Entry 6QAO (X-ray diffraction, 2.89 A resolution); this record covers chains C and D of the 4 polymer chains in the assembly.

Chain C (and D):
Protein: 4-trimethylaminobutyraldehyde dehydrogenase
Organism: Homo sapiens
Notes: EC 1.2.1.47, 1.2.1.3, 1.2.1.19; chain D of this document is another copy of the same molecule, construct and numbering; everything in this record applies to it too
Reference sequence: P49189 (AL9A1_HUMAN); numbering as in UniProt (aligned over 1-494)
Amino-acid sequence (508 residues; row label = number of the first residue in the row; numbers below 1 keep their minus sign (Met-13 is residue -13)):
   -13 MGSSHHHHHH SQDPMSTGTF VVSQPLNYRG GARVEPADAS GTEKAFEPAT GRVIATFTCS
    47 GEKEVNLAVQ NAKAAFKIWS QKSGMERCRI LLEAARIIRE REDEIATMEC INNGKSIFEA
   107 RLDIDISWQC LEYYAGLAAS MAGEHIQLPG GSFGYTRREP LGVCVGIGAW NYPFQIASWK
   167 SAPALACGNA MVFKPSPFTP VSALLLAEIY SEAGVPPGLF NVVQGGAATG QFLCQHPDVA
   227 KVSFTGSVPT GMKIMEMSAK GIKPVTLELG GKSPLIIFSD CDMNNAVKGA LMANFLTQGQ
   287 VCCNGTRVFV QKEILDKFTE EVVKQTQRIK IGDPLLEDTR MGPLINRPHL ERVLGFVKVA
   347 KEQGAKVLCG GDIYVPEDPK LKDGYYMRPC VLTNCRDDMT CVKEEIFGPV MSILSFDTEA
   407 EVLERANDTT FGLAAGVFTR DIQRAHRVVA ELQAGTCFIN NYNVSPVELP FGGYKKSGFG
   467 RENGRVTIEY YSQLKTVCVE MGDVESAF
Disordered / not traced: -13 to -1, 232-256 (chain D: -13 to -1, 231-257)
Differences from the reference sequence: initiating methionine (-13); expression tag (-12 to 0)
Curated features (UniProtKB/Swiss-Prot):
  - active site: Glu254 (Proton acceptor), Cys288 (Nucleophile)
  - binding site (NAD(+)): Lys180, Gly232 to Thr236, Glu391
  - site: Asn157 (Transition state stabilizer)
  - modified residue: Ser2 (N-acetylserine), Lys30 (N6-acetyllysine), Lys59 (N6-succinyllysine), Lys298 (N6-acetyllysine), Lys303 (N6-acetyllysine), Lys344 (N6-acetyllysine)
  - natural variant: Cys116 (C116S: In allele ALDH9A1*2)
Reported in the primary citation:
  - catalytic residues: Glu254 (by similarity / conservation)

Chain C / chain D interface:
Contacting residue pairs (127; chain C residue first):
  Phe104(C) with Ala493(D), hydrophobic
  Glu130(C) with Phe457(D); Gly466(D); Arg467(D), hydrogen bond (side chain-backbone); Glu468(D), hydrogen bond (side chain-backbone)
  Ile132(C) with Phe457(D), hydrophobic; Ser463(D); Gly466(D)
  Leu134(C) with Tyr460(D), hydrophobic
  Pro135(C) with Lys462(D)
  Tyr141(C) with His432(D)
  Thr142(C) with Phe457(D); Glu468(D)
  Arg144(C) with Glu468(D), salt bridge
  Glu145(C) with Phe417(D)
  Asn271(C) with Asp489(D), hydrogen bond; Val490(D), hydrogen bond (side chain-backbone)
  Lys274(C) with Val490(D), hydrogen bond (side chain-backbone); Ser492(D)
  Gly275(C) with Val490(D)
  Leu277(C) with Phe494(D)
  Met278(C) with Glu491(D); Ser492(D); Ala493(D), hydrogen bond (side chain-backbone); Phe494(D), hydrophobic
  Phe281(C) with Phe494(D)
  Leu282(C) with Phe494(D), hydrophobic
  Ile315(C) with Phe494(D), hydrophobic
  Arg326(C) with Ala493(D), hydrogen bond (side chain-backbone); Phe494(D)
  Phe417(C) with Glu145(D); Gln479(D); Leu480(D); Lys481(D)
  His432(C) with Tyr141(D)
  Val435(C) with Lys481(D), hydrogen bond (backbone-side chain); Val483(D), hydrophobic
  Ala436(C) with Lys481(D)
  Leu438(C) with Lys481(D), hydrogen bond (backbone-side chain)
  Ala440(C) with Lys481(D)
  Gly441(C) with Leu480(D); Lys481(D); Thr482(D), hydrogen bond (backbone-backbone)
  Thr442(C) with Thr482(D)
  Cys443(C) with Lys481(D); Thr482(D), hydrogen bond (backbone-backbone); Val483(D); Cys484(D), hydrogen bond (backbone-backbone)
  Phe444(C) with Cys484(D)
  Ile445(C) with Cys484(D), hydrogen bond (backbone-backbone); Val485(D), hydrophobic; Glu486(D), hydrogen bond (backbone-backbone)
  Asn446(C) with Glu486(D); Val490(D)
  Asn447(C) with Glu486(D); Val490(D)
  Phe457(C) with Glu130(D); Ile132(D), hydrophobic; Gly140(D); Thr142(D); Thr482(D); Cys484(D), hydrogen bond (backbone-side chain)
  Gly458(C) with Cys484(D)
  Tyr460(C) with Cys484(D), hydrophobic; Glu486(D)
  Lys461(C) with Pro135(D)
  Ser463(C) with Ile132(D); Leu134(D)
  Gly466(C) with Glu130(D)
  Arg467(C) with Glu130(D), hydrogen bond (backbone-side chain); Arg467(D)
  Glu468(C) with Glu130(D), hydrogen bond (backbone-side chain); Thr142(D); Arg144(D), salt bridge; Leu480(D)
  Arg471(C) with Arg471(D)
  Val472(C) with Glu475(D)
  Glu475(C) with Val472(D); Glu475(D)
  Gln479(C) with Phe417(D)
  Leu480(C) with Phe417(D); Gly441(D); Glu468(D)
  Lys481(C) with Phe417(D); Val435(D), hydrogen bond (side chain-backbone); Ala436(D); Leu438(D), hydrogen bond (side chain-backbone); Ala440(D); Gly441(D); Cys443(D)
  Thr482(C) with Gly441(D), hydrogen bond (backbone-backbone); Thr442(D); Cys443(D), hydrogen bond (backbone-backbone); Phe457(D)
  Val483(C) with Val435(D), hydrophobic; Cys443(D); Ile445(D), hydrophobic
  Cys484(C) with Cys443(D), hydrogen bond (backbone-backbone); Phe444(D); Ile445(D), hydrogen bond (backbone-backbone); Phe457(D); Gly458(D); Tyr460(D), hydrophobic
  Val485(C) with Ile445(D), hydrophobic
  Glu486(C) with Ile445(D), hydrogen bond (backbone-backbone); Asn446(D); Asn447(D); Tyr460(D)
  Asp489(C) with Asp268(D); Asn271(D), hydrogen bond
  Val490(C) with Asn271(D), hydrogen bond (backbone-side chain); Lys274(D), hydrogen bond (backbone-side chain); Gly275(D); Asn446(D); Asn447(D)
  Glu491(C) with Met278(D)
  Ser492(C) with Lys274(D); Met278(D)
  Ala493(C) with Phe104(D), hydrophobic; Met278(D), hydrogen bond (backbone-side chain); Arg326(D), hydrogen bond (backbone-side chain)
  Phe494(C) with Leu277(D); Met278(D), hydrophobic; Phe281(D); Leu282(D), hydrophobic; Ile315(D), hydrophobic; Arg326(D)
Interface residues without a listed pair, chain C (63 interface residues in all): Gly140, Asp268, Phe424, Lys462, Phe465, Asn469, Gly488
Interface residues without a listed pair, chain D (63 interface residues in all): Phe424, Gly464, Phe465, Asn469, Gly488

In short:
The chain C/chain D interface involves 63 residues from each chain, with 29 hydrogen bonds and 2 salt bridges.
Polar contacts include Arg144(C)-Glu468(D), Glu130(C)-Arg467(D) and Glu130(C)-Glu468(D). Curated annotation
(UniProt) lists active-site residues Glu254(C) and Cys288(C) and 7 NAD+-binding residues on chain C. From the
paper: the catalytic residue Glu254(C).
Chain C and chain D are both 4-trimethylaminobutyraldehyde dehydrogenase (Homo sapiens); the structure,
Structure of human aldehyde dehydrogenase 9A1 in P21 space group, was determined by X-ray diffraction together
with 6QAK and 6QAP from the same study.
